Entry 9BLB (electron microscopy, 3.20 A resolution); this record covers chains A and N of the 6 polymer chains in the assembly.

Chain A:
Protein: Guanine nucleotide-binding protein G(s) subunit alpha isoforms short
From: Homo sapiens
Reference sequence: P63092 (GNAS2_HUMAN); residues 1-394 here = UniProt positions 1-394
Amino-acid sequence (394 residues; numbered 1 to 394; the number before each row is that of its first residue):
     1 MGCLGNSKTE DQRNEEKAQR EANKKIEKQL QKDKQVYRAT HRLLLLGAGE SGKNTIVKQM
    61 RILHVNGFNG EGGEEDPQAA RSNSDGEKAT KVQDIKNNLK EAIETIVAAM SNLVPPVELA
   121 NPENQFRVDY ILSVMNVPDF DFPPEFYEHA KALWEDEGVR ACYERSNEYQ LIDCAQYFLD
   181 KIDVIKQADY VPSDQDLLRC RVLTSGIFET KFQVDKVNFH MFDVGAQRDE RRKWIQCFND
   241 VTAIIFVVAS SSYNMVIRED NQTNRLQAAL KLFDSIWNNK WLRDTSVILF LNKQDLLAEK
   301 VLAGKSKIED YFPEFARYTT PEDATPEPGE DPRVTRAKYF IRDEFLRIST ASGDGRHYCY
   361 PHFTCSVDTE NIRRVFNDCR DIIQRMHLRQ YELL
Unresolved in the structure: 1-12, 61-203, 251-263
Differences from the reference sequence: engineered mutation Asn-54 (Ser in P63092), Ala-226 (Gly in P63092), Ala-268 (Glu in P63092), Lys-271 (Asn in P63092), Asp-274 (Lys in P63092), Lys-280 (Arg in P63092), Asp-284 (Thr in P63092), Thr-285 (Ile in P63092), Ser-366 (Ala in P63092)

Chain N:
Protein: Nanobody 35
From: Lama glama
Notes: antibody fragment or engineered binder
Amino-acid sequence (138 residues; each row starts with the number of its first residue):
     1 QVQLQESGGG LVQPGGSLRL SCAASGFTFS NYKMNWVRQA PGKGLEWVSD ISQSGASISY
    61 TGSVKGRFTI SRDNAKNTLY LQMNSLKPED TAVYYCARCP APFTRDCFDV TSTTYAYRGQ
   121 GTQVTVSSHH HHHHEPEA
Unresolved in the structure: 129-138
Cystine bridges: Cys-22/Cys-96, Cys-99/Cys-107

How chain A and chain N interact:
Pairs across the interface (29):
  Arg-228(A) with Thr-114(N), hydrogen bond
  Asp-229(A) with Asp-109(N); Ser-112(N); Thr-113(N), hydrogen bond
  Glu-230(A) with Asp-109(N); Ser-112(N); Thr-114(N)
  Arg-231(A) with Asp-109(N), hydrogen bond (backbone-side chain)
  Arg-232(A) with Pro-100(N); Phe-108(N); Asp-109(N), salt bridge
  Asn-264(A) with Glu-46(N), hydrogen bond (backbone-side chain)
  Gln-267(A) with Trp-47(N); Thr-61(N)
  Lys-271(A) with Trp-47(N); Asp-50(N), salt bridge
  Leu-272(A) with Phe-108(N), hydrophobic
  Ser-275(A) with Asp-106(N); Cys-107(N), hydrogen bond (side chain-backbone); Phe-108(N)
  Ile-276(A) with Phe-108(N), hydrophobic
  Asn-278(A) with Arg-105(N); Asp-106(N)
  Asn-279(A) with Asp-106(N), hydrogen bond
  Arg-283(A) with Arg-105(N)
  Tyr-311(A) with Gly-62(N)
  Pro-313(A) with Gly-62(N); Lys-65(N)
  Glu-314(A) with Lys-65(N), salt bridge
Interface residues without a listed pair, chain A (19 interface residues in all): Lys-280, Asp-310
Interface residues without a listed pair, chain N (19 interface residues in all): Ser-59, Ser-63, Tyr-115, Tyr-117

Summary:
Chain A and chain N each contribute 19 residues to their interface; the contacts include 6 hydrogen bonds and
3 salt bridges. Polar pairs include Arg-232(A)/Asp-109(N), Lys-271(A)/Asp-50(N) and Glu-314(A)/Lys-65(N).
Here chain A is Guanine nucleotide-binding protein G(s) subunit alpha isoforms short (Homo sapiens) and chain
N is Nanobody 35 (Lama glama). Entry 9BLB (Human Calcitonin Receptor in Complex with Gs and Cagrilintide
Backbone (non-acylated) in bypass conformation) was determined by electron microscopy together with 9BLC,
9BLW, 9BP3, 9BQ3, 9BTW, 9BUB and 3 further entries from the same study.
